5XKH - chains B and E of the 6 polymer chains in the assembly; structure by X-ray diffraction, 2.25 A resolution.

[Chain B]
Protein: Tubulin beta chain
From: Sus scrofa
UniProt: F2Z5B2 (F2Z5B2_PIG); numbering as in UniProt (aligned over 1-445)
Amino-acid sequence (445 residues; numbered 1 to 445; the number before each row is that of its first residue):
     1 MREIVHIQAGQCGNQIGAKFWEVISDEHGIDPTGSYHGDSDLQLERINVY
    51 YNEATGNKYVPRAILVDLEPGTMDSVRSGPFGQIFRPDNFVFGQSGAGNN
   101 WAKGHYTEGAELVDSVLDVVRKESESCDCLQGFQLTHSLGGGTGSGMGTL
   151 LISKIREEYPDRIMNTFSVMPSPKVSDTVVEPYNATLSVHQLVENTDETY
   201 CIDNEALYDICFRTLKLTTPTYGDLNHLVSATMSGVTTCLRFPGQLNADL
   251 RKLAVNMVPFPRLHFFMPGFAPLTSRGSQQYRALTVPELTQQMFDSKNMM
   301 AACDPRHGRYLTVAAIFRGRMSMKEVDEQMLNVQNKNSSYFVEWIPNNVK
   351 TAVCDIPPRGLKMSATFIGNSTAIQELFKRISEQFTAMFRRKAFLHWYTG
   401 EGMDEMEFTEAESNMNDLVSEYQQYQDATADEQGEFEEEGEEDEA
Disordered / not traced: 429-445
Construct notes: conflict Gly440 (Glu in F2Z5B2), Glu441 (Gly in F2Z5B2)

[Chain E]
Protein: Stathmin-4
From: Rattus norvegicus
UniProt: P63043 (STMN4_RAT); residues 5-145 here correspond to UniProt positions 49-189 (UniProt number = residue number + 44)
Amino-acid sequence (143 residues; row label = number of the first residue in the row):
     3 MADMEVIELNKCTSGQSFEVILKPPSFDGVPEFNASLPRRRDPSLEEIQK
    53 KLEAAEERRKYQEAELLKHLAEKREHEREVIQKAIEENNNFIKMAKEKLA
   103 QKMESNKENREAHLAAMLERLQEKDKHAEEVRKNKELKEEASR
Disordered / not traced: 3-5, 29-43, 142-145
Construct notes: expression tag (3-4)
UniProt features mapped onto this chain:
  - modified residue: Ser46 (Phosphoserine)

[How chain B and chain E interact]
Pairs across the interface - 24 pairs, chain B then chain E:
  Tyr106(B) with His78(E), hydrogen bond; Glu79(E); Val82(E), hydrophobic; Ile83(E)
  Leu150(B) with Glu79(E)
  Ser153(B) with Leu72(E); Arg76(E), hydrogen bond
  Lys154(B) with Arg76(E); Glu79(E), salt bridge
  Arg156(B) with Leu68(E)
  Glu157(B) with Leu69(E); Leu72(E); Arg76(E), salt bridge
  Pro160(B) with Glu65(E); Leu68(E), hydrophobic
  Thr399(B) with Glu89(E)
  Glu401(B) with Val82(E); Ala86(E)
  Gly402(B) with Val82(E); Lys85(E); Ala86(E)
  Met403(B) with Val82(E)
  Asp404(B) with Lys85(E), salt bridge
  Glu407(B) with His78(E), salt bridge
Interface residues without a listed pair, chain B (17 interface residues in all): His105, Thr107, Gln191, Asn195
Interface residues without a listed pair, chain E (14 interface residues in all): Ala73, Lys75

[In short]
Chain B and chain E form an interface of 17 and 14 residues respectively; the contacts include 2 hydrogen
bonds and 4 salt bridges. Polar contacts include Lys154(B)-Glu79(E), Glu157(B)-Arg76(E) and
Asp404(B)-Lys85(E).
Chain B is Tubulin beta chain (Sus scrofa) and chain E is Stathmin-4 (Rattus norvegicus); the structure,
Crystal structure of T2R-TTL-CF1 complex, was determined by X-ray diffraction.
